Entry 2E75 (X-ray diffraction, 3.55 A resolution); this record covers chains A and G of the 8 polymer chains in the assembly.

[Chain A]
Protein: Cytochrome b6
From: Mastigocladus laminosus
Reference sequence: P83791 (CYB6_MASLA); residue numbers follow UniProt; this construct covers 1-215
Chain sequence (215 residues; each row starts with the number of its first residue):
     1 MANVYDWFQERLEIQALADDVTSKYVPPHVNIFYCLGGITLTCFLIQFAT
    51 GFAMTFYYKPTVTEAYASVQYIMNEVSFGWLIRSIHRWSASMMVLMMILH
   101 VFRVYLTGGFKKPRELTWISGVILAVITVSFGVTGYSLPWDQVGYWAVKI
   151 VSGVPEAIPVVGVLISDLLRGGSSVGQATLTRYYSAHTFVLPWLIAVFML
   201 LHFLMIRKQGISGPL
Covalently attached groups: heme (HEM) linked to Cys35
Bound ions: Cd2+: Glu75 (shared with 1 residue of chain C); heme Fe site 1: His86, His187; heme Fe site 2: His100, His202
Ligand contacts:
  - beta-carotene (BCR): Ile32, Phe33, Ile39, Met96, Leu99
  - chlorophyll a (CLA): Ile98, Val101, Phe102, Tyr105, Ile123, Ala125, Val126, Val129
  - heme (HEM), molecule 1: Val30, Asn31, Tyr34, Gly38, Leu41, Thr42, Phe203, Ile206, Arg207, Gly210, Ile211
  - heme (HEM), molecule 2: Phe33, Tyr34, Leu36, Gly37, Gly38, Thr40, Leu41, Met93, Met97, His100, Val101, Arg103, Val104, Gly109, Phe110, Arg114, Thr117, Trp118, Gly121, Val122, Leu124, Ala125, Thr128, His202, Phe203, Ile206, Gly210, Ile211, Ser212
  - heme (HEM), molecule 3: Phe44, Gln47, Phe48, Gly51, Phe52, Met54, Thr55, Tyr58, Arg83, His86, Arg87, Ala90, Met93, Thr128, Phe131, Gly132, Gly135, Tyr136, Leu138, Pro139, Tyr184, His187, Thr188, Phe189, Pro192
  - 2-nonyl-4-hydroxyquinoline N-oxide (QNO): Lys24, Tyr25, Val26, Arg207

[Chain G]
Protein: Cytochrome b6-f complex subunit 5
From: Mastigocladus laminosus
Reference sequence: P83797 (PETG_MASLA); residues 1-37 here = UniProt positions 1-37
Chain sequence (37 residues; numbered 1 to 37; the number before each row is that of its first residue):
     1 MVEPLLDGLVLGLVFATLGGLFYAAYQQYKRPNELGG
Bound ions: Cd2+: Glu3 (shared with 1 residue of chain B; 1 residue of chain C)
Ligand contacts: beta-carotene (BCR): Leu13, Ala16, Thr17, Gly19, Gly20, Tyr23

[How chain A and chain G interact]
Contacting residue pairs (15):
  His29(A) with Gln28(G)
  Phe33(A) with Thr17(G); Gly20(G); Leu21(G), hydrophobic
  Trp88(A) with Leu6(G), hydrophobic
  Met92(A) with Leu9(G), hydrophobic
  Leu95(A) with Val10(G), hydrophobic
  Leu99(A) with Thr17(G)
  Phe102(A) with Val14(G), hydrophobic; Leu18(G), hydrophobic; Leu21(G)
  Arg103(A) with Leu21(G)
  Leu106(A) with Leu21(G), hydrophobic
  Val143(A) with Met1(G)
  Leu215(A) with Gln28(G)
Also at the interface, not in a pair above, chain A (16 interface residues in all): Asn31, Leu36, Ser91, Tyr136, Pro214
Also at the interface, not in a pair above, chain G (15 interface residues in all): Leu5, Leu13, Phe22, Ala24, Ala25

[Overview]
Chain A and chain G form an interface of 16 and 15 residues respectively. Beta-carotene is bound between chain
A and chain G. Ligands of chain A: heme, 2-nonyl-4-hydroxyquinoline N-oxide and chlorophyll a. Covalently
linked heme: at Cys35(A).
Here chain A is Cytochrome b6 and chain G is Cytochrome b6-f complex subunit 5, both from Mastigocladus
laminosus. Entry 2E75 (Crystal Structure of the Cytochrome b6f Complex with 2-nonyl-4-hydroxyquinoline N-oxide
(NQNO) from M.laminosus) was determined by X-ray diffraction (same publication as 2E74 and 2E76).
